PDB entry 4QLQ | X-ray diffraction, 2.40 A resolution | chains R and S of the 28 polymer chains in the assembly

# Chain R
Protein: Proteasome subunit alpha type-5
Organism: Saccharomyces cerevisiae
Notes: EC 3.4.25.1
UniProtKB: P32379 (PSA5_YEAST); residues -7 to 252 here correspond to UniProt positions 1-260 (UniProt number = residue number + 8)
Amino-acid sequence (260 residues; each row starts with the number of its first residue; numbers below 1 keep their minus sign (Met-7 is residue -7)):
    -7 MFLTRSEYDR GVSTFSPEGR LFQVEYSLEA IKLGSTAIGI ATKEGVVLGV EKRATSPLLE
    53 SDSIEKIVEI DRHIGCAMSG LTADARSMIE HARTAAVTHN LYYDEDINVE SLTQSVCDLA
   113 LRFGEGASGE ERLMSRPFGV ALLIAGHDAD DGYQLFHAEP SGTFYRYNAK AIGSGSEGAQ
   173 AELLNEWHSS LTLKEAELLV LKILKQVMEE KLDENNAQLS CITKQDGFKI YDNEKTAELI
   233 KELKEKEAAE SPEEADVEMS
Unresolved in the structure: -7 to 0, 118-124, 243-252

# Chain S
Protein: Proteasome subunit alpha type-6
Organism: Saccharomyces cerevisiae
Notes: EC 3.4.25.1
UniProtKB: P40302 (PSA6_YEAST); residues 0-233 here correspond to UniProt positions 1-234 (UniProt number = residue number + 1)
Amino-acid sequence (234 residues; row label = number of the first residue in the row; numbering starts at 0):
     0 MFRNNYDGDT VTFSPTGRLF QVEYALEAIK QGSVTVGLRS NTHAVLVALK RNADELSSYQ
    60 KKIIKCDEHM GLSLAGLAPD ARVLSNYLRQ QCNYSSLVFN RKLAVERAGH LLCDKAQKNT
   120 QSYGGRPYGV GLLIIGYDKS GAHLLEFQPS GNVTELYGTA IGARSQGAKT YLERTLDTFI
   180 KIDGNPDELI KAGVEAISQS LRDESLTVDN LSIAIVGKDT PFTIYDGEAV AKYI
Unresolved in the structure: 0-2
UniProt features mapped onto this chain:
  - modified residue: Ser13 (Phosphoserine)
  - cross-link: Lys190 (Glycyl lysine isopeptide (Lys-Gly) (interchain with G-Cter in ubiquitin))

# Chain R / chain S interface
Pairs across the interface - 44 pairs, chain R then chain S:
  Ser5(R) - Gly123(S)
  Ser5(R) - Arg125(S)
  Thr6(R) - Gly7(S)  hydrogen bond (side chain-backbone)
  Thr6(R) - Gln20(S)
  Phe7(R) - Gln20(S)  hydrogen bond (backbone-side chain)
  Phe7(R) - Tyr23(S)
  Phe7(R) - Ala24(S)  hydrophobic
  Phe7(R) - Arg125(S)
  Phe7(R) - Pro126(S)
  Phe7(R) - Gly128(S)
  Ser8(R) - Tyr23(S)
  Pro9(R) - Tyr23(S)  hydrophobic
  Pro9(R) - Glu26(S)
  Glu10(R) - Glu26(S)
  Glu10(R) - Gln30(S)
  Gly11(R) - Tyr23(S)
  Gly11(R) - Ala27(S)
  Leu13(R) - Arg125(S)
  Gln106(R) - Arg81(S)  hydrogen bond
  Asp110(R) - Arg81(S)  salt bridge
  Leu113(R) - Pro78(S)  hydrophobic
  Leu113(R) - Arg125(S)
  Glu117(R) - Tyr122(S)
  Ser153(R) - Pro78(S)
  Gly154(R) - Pro78(S)
  Thr155(R) - Gln59(S)
  Phe156(R) - Gln59(S)
  Tyr157(R) - Arg50(S)
  Tyr157(R) - Ala52(S)
  Tyr157(R) - Ser57(S)
  Tyr157(R) - Gln59(S)
  Arg158(R) - Ser56(S)
  Arg158(R) - Ser57(S)  hydrogen bond (backbone-backbone)
  Tyr159(R) - Ala52(S)
  Tyr159(R) - Asp53(S)
  Tyr159(R) - Leu55(S)
  Tyr159(R) - Ser56(S)
  Asn160(R) - Leu55(S)  hydrogen bond (backbone-backbone)
  Ala161(R) - Leu55(S)
  Gln172(R) - Asp53(S)  hydrogen bond
  Leu175(R) - Leu55(S)
  Leu176(R) - Glu54(S)
  Leu176(R) - Leu55(S)
  Trp179(R) - Leu55(S)  hydrophobic
Interface residues without a listed pair, chain R (27 interface residues in all): Arg2, Gly3
Interface residues without a listed pair, chain S (26 interface residues in all): Asp6, Asn51, Leu76, Asp79

# Overview
27 residues of chain R face 26 of chain S across their interface; the contacts include 6 hydrogen bonds and 1
salt bridge. Polar pairs include Asp110(R)-Arg81(S), Thr6(R)-Gly7(S) and Phe7(R)-Gln20(S).
Here chain R is Proteasome subunit alpha type-5 and chain S is Proteasome subunit alpha type-6, both from
Saccharomyces cerevisiae. Entry 4QLQ (yCP in complex with tripeptidic epoxyketone inhibitor 8) was determined
by X-ray diffraction together with 4QLS, 4QLT, 4QLU and 4QLV from the same study.
